PDB entry 4ZYA | X-ray diffraction, 1.65 A resolution | chains A and B

Chain A (and B):
Molecule: Asparagine--tRNA ligase, cytoplasmic
From: Homo sapiens
Notes: EC 6.1.1.22; chain B of this document is another copy of the same molecule, construct and numbering; everything in this record applies to it too
UniProtKB: O43776 (SYNC_HUMAN); numbering as in UniProt (aligned over 4-77)
Chain sequence (77 residues; row label = number of the first residue in the row):
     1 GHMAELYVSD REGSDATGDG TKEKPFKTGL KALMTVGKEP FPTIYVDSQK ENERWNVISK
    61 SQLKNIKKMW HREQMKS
Disordered / not traced: 1-2, 49-53, 77 (chain B: 77)
Sequence notes: expression tag (1-3)
Modified / non-standard residues: Mse3 (selenomethionine); Mse34, Mse69, Mse75 (selenomethionine; parent Met)
Ion coordination: Zn2+: Glu23, Glu39, His71
Reported in the primary citation:
  - contacts within the chain: Tyr7-Trp55 (pi stacking), Phe41-Trp70 (pi stacking), Asp47-Arg54 (salt bridge), Arg54-Trp55 (cation-pi contact)

How chain A and chain B interact:
Pairs across the interface (23; chain A residue first):
  Asp10(A) - Asp10(B)
  Asp10(A) - Gln49(B)
  Arg11(A) - Gln49(B)
  Lys27(A) - Gln62(B)  hydrogen bond
  Thr28(A) - Gln62(B)
  Leu30(A) - Leu30(B)  hydrophobic
  Leu30(A) - Asn65(B)
  Leu30(A) - Ile66(B)  hydrophobic
  Leu30(A) - Mse69(B)
  Mse34(A) - Asn65(B)
  Mse34(A) - Mse69(B)  hydrophobic
  Gln62(A) - Lys27(B)
  Gln62(A) - Thr28(B)
  Asn65(A) - Leu30(B)
  Asn65(A) - Mse34(B)
  Lys68(A) - Mse34(B)
  Mse69(A) - Leu30(B)  hydrophobic
  Mse69(A) - Mse34(B)  hydrophobic
  Mse69(A) - Mse69(B)
  Mse69(A) - Glu73(B)
  Arg72(A) - Glu73(B)  salt bridge
  Glu73(A) - Mse69(B)
  Glu73(A) - Arg72(B)  salt bridge
Interface residues without a listed pair, chain A (14 interface residues in all): Leu33, Ile66
Interface residues without a listed pair, chain B (16 interface residues in all): Asp15, Lys31, Leu33, Asp47

Overview:
The interface between chain A and chain B involves 14 residues on one side and 16 on the other, with 1
hydrogen bond and 2 salt bridges. Polar contacts include Arg72(A)-Glu73(B) and Lys27(A)-Gln62(B). The Zn2+
site is built by Glu23(A), Glu39(A) and His71(A). The paper reports contacts within the chain involving
Tyr7(A), Trp55(A) and Phe41(A) among others.
Both chains are Asparagine--tRNA ligase, cytoplasmic (Homo sapiens). Entry 4ZYA (The N-terminal extension
domain of human asparaginyl-tRNA synthetase) was determined by X-ray diffraction.
